7R58 - chains A and L of the 3 polymer chains in the assembly; structure by X-ray diffraction, 1.90 A resolution.

[Chain A]
Name: Platelet glycoprotein VI
Organism: Homo sapiens
UniProtKB: Q9HCN6 (GPVI_HUMAN); residues 1-183 here correspond to UniProt positions 21-203 (UniProt number = residue number + 20)
Sequence (204 residues; numbered -20 to 183; the number before each row is that of its first residue; numbers below 1 keep their minus sign (His-20 is residue -20)):
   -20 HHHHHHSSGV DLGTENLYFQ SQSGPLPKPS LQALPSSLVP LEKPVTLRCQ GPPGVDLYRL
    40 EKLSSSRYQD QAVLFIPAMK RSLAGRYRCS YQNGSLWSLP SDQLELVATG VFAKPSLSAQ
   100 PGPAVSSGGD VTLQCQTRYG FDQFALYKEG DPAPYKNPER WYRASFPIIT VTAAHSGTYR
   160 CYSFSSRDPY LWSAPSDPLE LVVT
Unresolved in the structure: -20 to 2
Cystine bridges: Cys28-Cys68, Cys114-Cys160
Sequence notes: expression tag (-20 to 0)
What the authors report for this chain:
  - conformationally variable residues (loop rearrangement, side-chain flip): Arg38, Gln99 to Asp109
  - contacts within the chain: Arg38-Glu40, Arg38-Tyr47

[Chain L]
Name: Fab light chain
Organism: Mus musculus
Notes: antibody fragment or engineered binder
Sequence (219 residues; row label = number of the first residue in the row):
     1 DIQMTQSPSS LSASVGDRVT ITCRSSQSLE NSNGNTYLNW YQQKPGKAPK LLIYRVSNRF
    61 SGVPSRFSGS GSGTDFTFTI SSLQPEDIAT YYCLQLTHVP WTFGQGTKVE ITRTVAAPSV
   121 FIFPPSDEQL KSGTASVVCL LNNFYPREAK VQWKVDNALQ SGNSQESVTE QDSKDSTYSL
   181 SSTLTLSKAD YEKHKVYACE VTHQGLSSPV TKSFNRGEC
Unresolved in the structure: 219
Cystine bridges: Cys23-Cys93, Cys139-Cys199

[Interface between chain A and chain L]
Contacting residue pairs (16; chain A residue first):
  Gln99(A) with Asn33(L), hydrogen bond (side chain-backbone); Asn35(L), hydrogen bond
  Pro100(A) with Asn33(L)
  Asp109(A) with Asn31(L), hydrogen bond; Asn33(L), hydrogen bond; Asn35(L), hydrogen bond; Tyr37(L), hydrogen bond
  Thr111(A) with Asn35(L); Tyr37(L)
  Pro137(A) with Tyr54(L); Phe60(L), hydrophobic; Ser61(L)
  Ser144(A) with Arg55(L), hydrogen bond (backbone-side chain)
  Pro146(A) with Tyr37(L); Arg55(L)
  Ile148(A) with Leu96(L)
Interface residues without a listed pair, chain A (10 interface residues in all): Asn136, Glu138
Interface residues without a listed pair, chain L (11 interface residues in all): Asn58, Trp101
Interface features reported in the paper:
  - specific contacts: Gln99(A)-Asn33(L), Gln99(A)-Asn35(L), Pro100(A)-Asn33(L), Asp109(A)-Asn31(L), Asp109(A)-Asn33(L), Asp109(A)-Asn35(L), Asp109(A)-Tyr37(L), Thr111(A)-Tyr37(L), Thr111(A)-Asn35(L), Pro137(A)-Tyr54(L), Pro137(A)-Phe60(L), Pro137(A)-Ser61(L), Ser144(A)-Arg55(L), Pro146(A)-Tyr37(L), Pro146(A)-Arg55(L), Ile148(A)-Tyr37(L), Ile148(A)-Leu96(L)
  - epitope / paratope residues, chain A: Gln99(A), Pro100(A), Asp109(A), Thr111(A), Pro137(A), Ser144(A), Pro146(A), Ile148(A)
  - epitope / paratope residues, chain L: Asn31(L), Asn33(L), Asn35(L), Tyr37(L), Tyr54(L), Phe60(L), Ser61(L), Leu96(L)

[Overview]
10 residues of chain A face 11 of chain L across their interface; the contacts include 7 hydrogen bonds. Polar
contacts include Gln99(A)-Asn33(L), Gln99(A)-Asn35(L) and Asp109(A)-Asn31(L). The paper describes contacts
between Gln99(A) and Asn33(L), Gln99(A) and Asn35(L) and Pro100(A) and Asn33(L) among others. The paper
reports epitope/paratope residues Gln99(A), Pro100(A) and Asn31(L) among others; conformational variability at
Arg38(A) and Gln99(A).
Here chain A is Platelet glycoprotein VI (Homo sapiens) and chain L is Fab light chain (Mus musculus). Entry
7R58 (Crystal structure of the GPVI-glenzocimab complex) was determined by X-ray diffraction.
